PDB entry 1THS | X-ray diffraction, 2.20 A resolution | chains L and H of the 3 polymer chains in the assembly

[Chain L]
Molecule: Alpha-thrombin (small subunit)
From: Homo sapiens
Notes: EC 3.4.21.5
UniProtKB: P00734 (THRB_HUMAN); residues 1-14 here correspond to UniProt positions 336-349 (UniProt number = residue number + 335)
Chain sequence (36 residues; numbered 1 to 15 plus 21 insertion-coded residues; the number before each row is that of its first residue; a row labelled like 14A-14M holds insertion residues (14A, then the next letters in order)):
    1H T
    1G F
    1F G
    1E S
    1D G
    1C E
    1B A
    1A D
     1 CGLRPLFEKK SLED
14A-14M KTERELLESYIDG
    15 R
Disordered / not traced: 1H, 1G, 1F

[Chain H]
Molecule: Alpha-thrombin (large subunit)
From: Homo sapiens
Notes: EC 3.4.21.5
UniProtKB: P00734 (THRB_HUMAN); the construct lacks a stretch of the UniProt sequence and is renumbered around it, so the offset changes along the chain: 16-36 = UniProt 364-384; 37-60 = UniProt 386-409; 61-77 = UniProt 419-435; 78-97 = UniProt 437-456; 7 more segments
Chain sequence (259 residues; row label = number of the first residue in the row; note: 3 numbers in that range are skipped by the numbering (no residue carries them; nothing is unmodelled there); a row labelled like 60A-60I holds insertion residues (60A, then the next letters in order)):
    16 IVEGSDAEIG MSPWQVMLFR K
   36A S
    37 PQELLCGASL ISDRWVLTAA HCLL
60A-60I YPPWDKNFT
    61 ENDLLVRIGK HSRTRYE
   77A R
    78 NIEKISMLEK IYIHPRYNWR
   97A E
    98 NLDRDIALMK LKKPVAFSDY IHPVCLPDRE TA
129A-129C ASL
   130 LQAGYKGRVT GWGNLKET
147A-147G WTANVGK
   150 GQPSVLQVVN LPIVERPVCK DSTRIRITDN MFCAG
  184A Y
   185 KP
186A-186D DEGK
   187 RGDACEGDSG GPFVMKSP
204A-204B FN
   205 NRWYQMGIVS WGE
   219 GCD
  221A R
   222 DGKYGFYTHV FRLKKWIQKV IDQFGE
Disordered / not traced: 147A-147G
Cystine bridges: Cys-42/Cys-58, Cys-168/Cys-182, Cys-191/Cys-220

[Interface between chain L and chain H]
Pairs across the interface - 71 pairs, chain L then chain H:
  Cys-1(L) with Pro-120(H); Val-121(H); Cys-122(H), disulfide; Arg-206(H), hydrogen bond (backbone-side chain)
  Asp-1A(L) with His-119(H), salt bridge; Arg-206(H)
  Ala-1B(L) with Arg-206(H)
  Glu-1C(L) with Ile-47(H); Ser-48(H); Pro-120(H); Val-121(H); Cys-122(H)
  Gly-1D(L) with Ile-47(H); Val-121(H); Cys-122(H); Leu-123(H), hydrogen bond (backbone-backbone)
  Ser-1E(L) with Cys-122(H); Leu-123(H), hydrogen bond (side chain-backbone); Asp-125(H), hydrogen bond; Tyr-208(H)
  Gly-2(L) with Pro-120(H), hydrogen bond (backbone-backbone); Cys-122(H), hydrogen bond (backbone-side chain); Arg-206(H); Trp-207(H), hydrogen bond (backbone-backbone)
  Leu-3(L) with His-119(H), hydrogen bond (backbone-side chain); Asn-205(H)
  Arg-4(L) with Gly-25(H); Met-26(H), hydrogen bond (side chain-backbone); Pro-28(H); Trp-29(H); Arg-137(H); Trp-207(H)
  Pro-5(L) with Ser-115(H); Asp-116(H)
  Leu-6(L) with Ile-24(H); Asp-116(H)
  Phe-7(L) with Glu-23(H); Ile-24(H); Gly-25(H); Met-26(H)
  Glu-8(L) with Lys-202(H), salt bridge; Asn-205(H); Trp-207(H), hydrogen bond
  Lys-9(L) with His-119(H)
  Asp-14(L) with Glu-23(H); Met-26(H); Arg-137(H), salt bridge
  Lys-14A(L) with Glu-23(H), salt bridge
  Thr-14B(L) with Arg-137(H), hydrogen bond; Asn-159(H), hydrogen bond
  Glu-14C(L) with Arg-137(H); Lys-202(H), salt bridge
  Glu-14E(L) with Lys-135(H), salt bridge; Asn-159(H), hydrogen bond; Tyr-184A(H)
  Leu-14F(L) with Lys-135(H); Gly-136(H); Asn-159(H); Trp-207(H), hydrophobic
  Leu-14G(L) with Lys-202(H)
  Ser-14I(L) with Gly-133(H); Tyr-134(H); Lys-135(H), hydrogen bond (side chain-backbone)
  Tyr-14J(L) with Tyr-134(H), hydrophobic; Lys-135(H), hydrogen bond (side chain-backbone); Met-201(H), hydrophobic; Lys-202(H), hydrogen bond (side chain-backbone)
  Ile-14K(L) with Tyr-134(H)
  Gly-14M(L) with Pro-204(H)
  Arg-15(L) with Pro-204(H); Phe-204A(H), hydrogen bond (side chain-backbone)
Interface residues without a listed pair, chain H (34 interface residues in all): Tyr-117, Pro-124, Leu-129C
Disulfides between the chains: Cys-1(L)/Cys-122(H)

[Overview]
The interface between chain L and chain H involves 26 residues on one side and 34 on the other; the contacts
include 1 disulfide bond, 17 hydrogen bonds and 6 salt bridges. Among the polar pairs are
Asp-1A(L)/His-119(H), Glu-8(L)/Lys-202(H) and Lys-14A(L)/Glu-23(H).
Chain L is Alpha-thrombin (small subunit) and chain H is Alpha-thrombin (large subunit), both from Homo
sapiens; the structure, Structures of thrombin complexes with a designed and a natural exosite inhibitor, was
determined by X-ray diffraction, deposited together with 1THR.
